4Z31 - chains A and D of the 6 polymer chains in the assembly; structure by X-ray diffraction, 2.50 A resolution.

== Chain A ==
Protein: Roquin-2
From: Homo sapiens
UniProtKB: Q9HBD1 (RC3H2_HUMAN); residue numbers follow UniProt; this construct covers 87-404
Chain sequence (319 residues; each row starts with the number of its first residue):
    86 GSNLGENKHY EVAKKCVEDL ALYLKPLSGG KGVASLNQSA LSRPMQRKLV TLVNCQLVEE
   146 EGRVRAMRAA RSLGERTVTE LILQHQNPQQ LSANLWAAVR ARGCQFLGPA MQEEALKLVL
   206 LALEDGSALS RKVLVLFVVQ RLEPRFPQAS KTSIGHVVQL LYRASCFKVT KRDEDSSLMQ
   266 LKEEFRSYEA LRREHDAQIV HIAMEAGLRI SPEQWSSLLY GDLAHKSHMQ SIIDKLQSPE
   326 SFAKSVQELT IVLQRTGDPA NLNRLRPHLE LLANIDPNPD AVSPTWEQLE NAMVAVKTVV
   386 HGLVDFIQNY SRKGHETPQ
Unresolved in the structure: 86-91, 112-124, 398-404
Construct notes: expression tag (86)
Swiss-Prot annotation at these positions:
  - mutagenesis: Gln244 to Arg248 (Abolishes binding to CDE RNA but not dsRNA), Ser323 (S323E: Decreases dsRNA-binding)
Reported in the primary citation:
  - binding site for the 15-nt RNA strand: Arg216, Arg248, Ser250, Ser262
  - binding site for the 15-nt RNA strand: Ser312, Gln315, Asp319
  - binding site for the 15-nt RNA strand (chain D): Arg128, Arg153, Ser157
  - mutagenesis - Q244A/Y247A/R248E/S323E (Kd 590 nM): decreased binding to Tnf23 RNA duplex
  - post-translational modification sites: Ser323 (citing earlier work)
  - contacts within the chain: Arg294-Glu333, Ala291-Arg340
  - conformationally variable residues (domain motion): Ser323

== Chain D ==
Molecule: 15-nt RNA strand
Sequence (15 nucleotides; each row starts with the number of its first residue):
     1 AUGUUCUGUG AACAC
Unresolved in the structure: 15

== Chain A / chain D interface ==
Pairs across the interface (9; chain A residue first):
  Arg128(A) - U7(D)  hydrogen bond to the base
  Arg128(A) - G8(D)  hydrogen bond to the base
  Pro129(A) - U5(D)  phosphate contact
  Pro129(A) - C6(D)  phosphate contact
  Arg132(A) - U5(D)  salt bridge to the phosphate
  Arg132(A) - C6(D)  salt bridge to the phosphate
  Lys133(A) - U4(D)  phosphate contact
  Lys133(A) - U5(D)  salt bridge to the phosphate
  Gln315(A) - U5(D)  base contact
Interface residues without a listed pair, chain A (6 interface residues in all): Arg161

== Overview ==
6 residues of chain A and 5 residues of chain D are in contact, with 2 hydrogen bonds and 3 salt bridges.
Polar contacts include Arg128(A)-U7(D), Arg128(A)-G8(D) and Arg132(A)-U5(D). The paper reports a binding site
for the 15-nt RNA strand at Arg216(A), Arg248(A) and Ser250(A) among others; Q244A/Y247A/R248E/S323E of chain
A reduce binding to Tnf23 RNA duplex.
Chain A is Roquin-2 (Homo sapiens) and chain D is a 15-nt RNA strand; the structure, Crystal structure of the
RC3H2 ROQ domain in complex with stem-loop and double-stranded forms of RNA, was determined by X-ray
diffraction (same publication as 4Z30).
